1X11 - chains A and C of the 4 polymer chains in the assembly; structure by X-ray diffraction, 2.50 A resolution.

[Chain A]
Molecule: X11
From: Homo sapiens
Notes: fragment: ptb domain
Reference sequence: Q02410 (APB1_HUMAN); residues 324-494 here correspond to UniProt positions 453-623 (UniProt number = residue number + 129)
Sequence (172 residues; numbered 323 to 494; the number before each row is that of its first residue):
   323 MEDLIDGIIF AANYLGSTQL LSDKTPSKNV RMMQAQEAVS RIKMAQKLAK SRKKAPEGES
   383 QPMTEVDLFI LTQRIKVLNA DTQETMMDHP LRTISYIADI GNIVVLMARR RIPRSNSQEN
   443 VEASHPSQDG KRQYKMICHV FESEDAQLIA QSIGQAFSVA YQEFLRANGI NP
Not modelled in the structure: 369-384, 432-450, 493-494
Modified / non-standard residues: Mse323, Mse354, Mse355, Mse366, Mse385, Mse408, Mse409, Mse429, Mse458 (selenomethionine; parent Met)
Sequence notes: modified residue (354-355, 366, 385, 408-409, 429, 458)
Swiss-Prot annotation at these positions:
  - modified residue: S439 (Phosphoserine)

[Chain C]
Molecule: 13-residue peptide
Reference sequence: P05067 (A4_HUMAN); residues 1-13 here correspond to UniProt positions 754-766 (UniProt number = residue number + 753)
Sequence (13 residues; row label = number of the first residue in the row):
     1 QNGYENPTYK FFE
Not modelled in the structure: 13

[Chain A / chain C interface]
Residue-residue contacts (44; chain A residue first):
  T347(A) - K10(C)
  K350(A) - Y4(C)
  K350(A) - E5(C)
  R353(A) - E5(C)  salt bridge
  Mse354(A) - Q1(C)
  Mse354(A) - N2(C)
  Mse354(A) - G3(C)
  Q358(A) - Q1(C)
  L413(A) - N6(C)  hydrogen bond (backbone-side chain)
  R414(A) - N6(C)
  R414(A) - Y9(C)
  R414(A) - F12(C)
  T415(A) - Y9(C)
  I416(A) - N6(C)  hydrogen bond (backbone-side chain)
  I416(A) - Y9(C)
  S417(A) - E5(C)
  S417(A) - N6(C)  hydrogen bond (backbone-backbone)
  S417(A) - Y9(C)
  Y418(A) - G3(C)
  Y418(A) - Y4(C)
  I419(A) - G3(C)
  I419(A) - Y4(C)  hydrogen bond (backbone-backbone)
  A420(A) - N2(C)
  A420(A) - G3(C)
  D421(A) - Q1(C)
  D421(A) - N2(C)  hydrogen bond (backbone-backbone)
  R431(A) - Y9(C)
  R431(A) - F12(C)
  G452(A) - K10(C)
  K453(A) - K10(C)  hydrogen bond (backbone-backbone)
  K453(A) - F12(C)
  Q455(A) - Y9(C)  hydrogen bond
  Mse458(A) - Y9(C)
  A472(A) - Y4(C)
  Q473(A) - Y4(C)
  F479(A) - Y4(C)
  F479(A) - E5(C)
  F479(A) - N6(C)
  A482(A) - T8(C)
  Y483(A) - P7(C)  hydrophobic
  Y483(A) - T8(C)  hydrogen bond (backbone-side chain)
  Y483(A) - F11(C)  hydrophobic
  F486(A) - F11(C)  hydrophobic
  F486(A) - F12(C)  hydrophobic
Interface residues without a listed pair, chain A (26 interface residues in all): G476

[In short]
The interface between chain A and chain C involves 26 residues on one side and 12 on the other, with 8
hydrogen bonds and 1 salt bridge. Polar contacts include R353(A)-E5(C), L413(A)-N6(C) and I416(A)-N6(C).
Here chain A is X11 (Homo sapiens) and chain C is a 13-residue peptide. Entry 1X11 (X11 ptb domain) was
determined by X-ray diffraction (same publication as 1AQC).
